PDB entry 8U32 | X-ray diffraction, 2.51 A resolution | chains A and C of the 3 polymer chains in the assembly

Chain A:
Name: Programmed cell death protein 1
Organism: Homo sapiens
Reference sequence: Q15116 (PDCD1_HUMAN); residue numbers follow UniProt; this construct covers 25-146
Amino-acid sequence (140 residues; each row starts with the number of its first residue):
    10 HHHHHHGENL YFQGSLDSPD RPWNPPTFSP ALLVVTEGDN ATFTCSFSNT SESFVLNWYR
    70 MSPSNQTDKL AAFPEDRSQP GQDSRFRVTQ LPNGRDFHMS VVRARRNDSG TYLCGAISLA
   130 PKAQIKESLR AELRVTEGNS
Not modelled in the structure: 10-30, 85-92, 145-149
Construct notes: expression tag (10-24, 147-149); engineered mutation Ser93 (Cys in Q15116)
Curated features (UniProtKB/Swiss-Prot):
  - region: Leu25 to Pro34 (Nivolumab binding), Met70 to Asp77 (Interaction with CD274/PDCD1L1), Asn74 to Gln99 (Pembrolizumab binding)
  - glycosylation (N-linked (GlcNAc...) asparagine): Asn49, Asn58, Asn74, Asn116
  - mutagenesis: Asn49 (N49A: Decreased N-glycosylation without affecting binding to binding to nivolumab drug), Asn58 (N58A: Decreased N-glycosylation without affecting binding to binding to nivolumab drug), Asn74 (N74A: Decreased N-glycosylation without affecting binding to binding to nivolumab drug), Asn116 (N116A: Decreased N-glycosylation without affecting binding to binding to nivolumab drug)
Cystine bridges: Cys54-Cys123

Chain C:
Name: Fab heavy chain
Organism: Homo sapiens
Notes: antibody fragment or engineered binder
Amino-acid sequence (229 residues; each row starts with the number of its first residue):
     1 EQQLVESGGG VVQPGRSLRL SCAASGFSFS STYWLSWVRQ APGKGLEWIA AIYVGSSGNT
    61 YYANWAKGRF TISKDSSSTT VFLQMNSLRA EDTAVYFCAR AGGAGGGVYT LTRLDLWGQG
   121 TLVTVSSAST KGPSVFPLAP SSKSTSGGTA ALGCLVKDYF PEPVTVSWNS GALTSGVHTF
   181 PAVLQSSGLY SLSSVVTVPS SSLGTQTYIC NVNHKPSNTK VDKKVEPKS
Cystine bridges: Cys22-Cys98, Cys154-Cys210

How chain A and chain C interact:
Residue-residue contacts (33; chain A residue first):
  Trp32(A) - Val108(C)  hydrophobic
  Trp32(A) - Thr110(C)
  Asn66(A) - Ser31(C)
  Asn66(A) - Thr32(C)
  Tyr68(A) - Thr32(C)
  Tyr68(A) - Ala104(C)
  Thr76(A) - Ala104(C)  hydrogen bond (side chain-backbone)
  Thr76(A) - Gly105(C)
  Ile126(A) - Thr32(C)
  Ile126(A) - Trp34(C)  hydrophobic
  Ile126(A) - Tyr53(C)
  Ser127(A) - Trp34(C)
  Leu128(A) - Tyr53(C)  hydrophobic
  Leu128(A) - Ser57(C)
  Leu128(A) - Asn59(C)
  Leu128(A) - Tyr61(C)  hydrogen bond (backbone-side chain)
  Ala132(A) - Trp34(C)  hydrophobic
  Ala132(A) - Tyr61(C)  hydrophobic
  Ala132(A) - Thr110(C)
  Gln133(A) - Trp34(C)
  Gln133(A) - Tyr109(C)
  Ile134(A) - Thr32(C)
  Ile134(A) - Trp34(C)  hydrophobic
  Ile134(A) - Gly103(C)
  Ile134(A) - Gly107(C)
  Ile134(A) - Val108(C)
  Ile134(A) - Tyr109(C)  hydrogen bond (backbone-backbone)
  Lys135(A) - Gly107(C)
  Glu136(A) - Ala104(C)
  Glu136(A) - Gly105(C)  hydrogen bond (side chain-backbone)
  Glu136(A) - Gly106(C)
  Glu136(A) - Gly107(C)  hydrogen bond (backbone-backbone)
  Glu136(A) - Tyr109(C)
Interface residues without a listed pair, chain A (17 interface residues in all): Val64, Met70, Lys78, Lys131, Arg139
Interface residues without a listed pair, chain C (18 interface residues in all): Ser30, Gly102, Leu111

Overview:
Chain A and chain C form an interface of 17 and 18 residues respectively; the contacts include 5 hydrogen
bonds. Polar contacts include Thr76(A)-Ala104(C), Leu128(A)-Tyr61(C) and Glu136(A)-Gly105(C). UniProt lists 4
mutagenesis sites on chain A.
Here chain A is Programmed cell death protein 1 and chain C is Fab heavy chain, both from Homo sapiens. Entry
8U32 (Crystal structure of PD-1 in complex with a Fab) was determined by X-ray diffraction, deposited together
with 8U31.
